4FZX - chains B and C of the 4 polymer chains in the assembly; structure by X-ray diffraction, 2.30 A resolution.

Chain B:
Molecule: 17-nt DNA strand
Sequence (17 nucleotides; each row starts with the number of its first residue):
     1 GTCATTGTGG ATCCGAG
Bound ions: Na+ site 1: DA16, DG17 (shared with Asp-6(C) of chain C); Na+ site 2: DG17 (shared with Asp-6(C), Glu-8(C), Asp-139(C) of chain C)

Chain C:
Protein: Exodeoxyribonuclease 10
Organism: Escherichia coli
Notes: EC 3.1.11.-
UniProtKB: P0AEK0 (EXOX_ECOLI); residue numbers follow UniProt; this construct covers 1-167
Chain sequence (175 residues; numbered 1 to 175; the number before each row is that of its first residue):
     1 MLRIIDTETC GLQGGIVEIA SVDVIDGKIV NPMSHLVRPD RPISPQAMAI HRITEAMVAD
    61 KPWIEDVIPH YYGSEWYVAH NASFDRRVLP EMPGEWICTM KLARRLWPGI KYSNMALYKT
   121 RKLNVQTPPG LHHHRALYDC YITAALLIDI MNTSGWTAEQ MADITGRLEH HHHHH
Unresolved in the structure: 167-175
Modified positions: Mse-1, Mse-33, Mse-48, Mse-57, Mse-92, Mse-100, Mse-115, Mse-151, Mse-161 (selenomethionine; parent Met)
Sequence notes: expression tag (168-175)
Bound ions: Na+ site 1: Asp-6 (shared with DA16(B), DG17(B) of chain B); Na+ site 2: Asp-6, Glu-8, Asp-139 (shared with DG17(B) of chain B)
From the paper describing this entry:
  - catalytic residues: Asp-6, Glu-8, Asp-85, His-134, Asp-139
  - Na+ coordination: Asp-6, Glu-8, Asp-139
  - binding site for the 17-nt DNA strand: Lys-111, Tyr-112, Asn-114
  - binding site for the 17-nt DNA strand (chain B): Lys-101, Arg-104
  - mutagenesis - D6A, E8A, D85A, H134A, D139A: abolished catalytic activity
  - mutagenesis - L12T: decreased catalytic activity
  - mutagenesis - L12A (10-fold), Q13A (10-fold), R87A (3-fold), K101A (5-fold), R104A (5-fold): decreased catalytic activity on ssDNA
  - mutagenesis - L12A (>60-fold), Q13A (>60-fold), R87A (10-fold), K101A (20-fold), R104A (20-fold): decreased catalytic activity on dsDNA

Interface between chain B and chain C:
Contacting residue pairs (25; chain B residue first):
  DC14(B) / Tyr-112(C)  hydrogen bond to the sugar
  DG15(B) / Asn-81(C)  sugar contact
  DG15(B) / Mse-100(C)  sugar contact
  DG15(B) / Lys-111(C)  salt bridge to the phosphate
  DG15(B) / Tyr-112(C)  sugar contact
  DG15(B) / Ser-113(C)  phosphate contact
  DA16(B) / Leu-12(C)  base contact
  DA16(B) / His-80(C)  phosphate contact
  DA16(B) / Asn-81(C)  hydrogen bond to the sugar
  DA16(B) / Phe-84(C)  sugar contact
  DA16(B) / Mse-100(C)  sugar contact
  DA16(B) / Ser-113(C)  phosphate contact
  DA16(B) / Asn-114(C)  hydrogen bond to the phosphate
  DG17(B) / Asp-6(C)  phosphate contact
  DG17(B) / Thr-7(C)  sugar contact
  DG17(B) / Glu-8(C)  phosphate contact
  DG17(B) / Thr-9(C)  hydrogen bond to the sugar
  DG17(B) / Gly-11(C)  base contact
  DG17(B) / Leu-12(C)  base contact
  DG17(B) / Ser-44(C)  base contact
  DG17(B) / Gln-46(C)  hydrogen bond to the base
  DG17(B) / Ala-47(C)  sugar contact
  DG17(B) / Ile-50(C)  base contact
  DG17(B) / His-51(C)  phosphate contact
  DG17(B) / Phe-84(C)  sugar contact
Interface residues without a listed pair, chain C (21 interface residues in all): His-134, Asp-139

In short:
4 residues of chain B face 21 of chain C across their interface, with 5 hydrogen bonds and 1 salt bridge.
Polar contacts include DG17(B)/Gln-46(C), DC14(B)/Tyr-112(C) and DA16(B)/Asn-81(C). From the paper: catalytic
residues Asp-6(C), Glu-8(C) and Asp-85(C) among others; D6A, E8A and D85A of chain C, among others, abolish
catalytic activity; 11 substitutions were tested in all.
Chain B is a 17-nt DNA strand and chain C is Exodeoxyribonuclease 10 (Escherichia coli); the structure,
Exonuclease X in complex with 3' overhanging duplex DNA, was determined by X-ray diffraction, deposited
together with 4FZY and 4FZZ.
